Entry 8KD1 (electron microscopy, 3.20 A resolution); this record covers chains D and I of the 11 polymer chains in the assembly.

# Chain D
Molecule: Histone H2B type 1-J
From: Homo sapiens
Reference sequence: P06899 (H2B1J_HUMAN); residues 0-125 here correspond to UniProt positions 1-126 (UniProt number = residue number + 1)
Sequence (129 residues; numbered -3 to 125; the number before each row is that of its first residue; numbers below 1 keep their minus sign (Gly-3 is residue -3)):
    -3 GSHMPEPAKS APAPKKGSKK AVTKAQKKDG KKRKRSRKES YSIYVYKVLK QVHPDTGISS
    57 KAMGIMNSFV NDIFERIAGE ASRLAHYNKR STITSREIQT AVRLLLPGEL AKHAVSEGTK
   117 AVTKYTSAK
Not modelled in the structure: -3 to 29, 125
Sequence notes: expression tag (-3 to -1)
Curated features (UniProtKB/Swiss-Prot):
  - modified residue: Pro1 (N-acetylproline), Glu2 (ADP-ribosyl glutamic acid), Lys5 (N6-(2-hydroxyisobutyryl)lysine), Ser6 (ADP-ribosylserine), Lys11 (N6-(beta-hydroxybutyryl)lysine), Lys12 (N6-(2-hydroxyisobutyryl)lysine), Ser14 (Phosphoserine), Lys15 (N6-acetyllysine), Lys16 (N6-(beta-hydroxybutyryl)lysine), Lys20 (N6-(2-hydroxyisobutyryl)lysine), Lys23 (N6-(2-hydroxyisobutyryl)lysine), Lys24 (N6-(2-hydroxyisobutyryl)lysine), Lys34 (N6-(2-hydroxyisobutyryl)lysine), Glu35 (PolyADP-ribosyl glutamic acid), Ser36 (Phosphoserine), Lys43 (N6-(2-hydroxyisobutyryl)lysine), Lys46 (N6-(2-hydroxyisobutyryl)lysine), Lys57 (N6,N6-dimethyllysine), Arg79 (Dimethylated arginine), Lys85 (N6,N6,N6-trimethyllysine) and 6 more in UniProt
  - glycosylation: Ser112 (O-linked (GlcNAc) serine)
  - cross-link (Glycyl lysine isopeptide (Lys-Gly)): Lys5 (interchain with G-Cter in SUMO2), Lys20 (interchain with G-Cter in SUMO2), Lys34 (interchain with G-Cter in ubiquitin), Lys120 (interchain with G-Cter in ubiquitin)

# Chain I
Molecule: 193-nt DNA strand
From: synthetic construct
Sequence (193 nucleotides; numbered -96 to 96; the number before each row is that of its first residue; numbers below 1 keep their minus sign (DA-96 is residue -96)):
   -96 ATCACGTAAT ATTGGCCAGC TAGGATCACA ATCCCGGTGC CGAGGCCGCT CAATTGGTCG
   -36 TAGACAGCTC TAGCACCGCT TAAACGCACG TACGGAATCC GTACGTGCGT TTAAGCGGTG
    24 CTAGAGCTGT CTACGACCAA TTGAGCGGCC TCGGCACCGG GATTGTGATC CTAGCTGGCC
    84 AATATTACGT GAT
Not modelled in the structure: -96 to -87, 87-96

# Chain D / chain I interface
Contacting residue pairs (15; chain D residue first):
  Lys30(D) - DC-48(I)  hydrogen bond to the phosphate
  Lys30(D) - DT-47(I)  salt bridge to the phosphate
  Ser32(D) - DC30(I)  hydrogen bond to the phosphate
  Arg33(D) - DC-46(I)  salt bridge to the phosphate
  Tyr42(D) - DG-53(I)  hydrogen bond to the phosphate
  Tyr42(D) - DG-52(I)  phosphate contact
  Gly53(D) - DG-53(I)  phosphate contact
  Ile54(D) - DA-54(I)  sugar contact
  Ile54(D) - DG-53(I)  hydrogen bond to the phosphate
  Ser55(D) - DA-54(I)  phosphate contact
  Ser56(D) - DA-54(I)  hydrogen bond to the phosphate
  Arg86(D) - DG-34(I)  phosphate contact
  Arg86(D) - DA-33(I)  salt bridge to the phosphate
  Ser87(D) - DG-34(I)  hydrogen bond to the phosphate
  Thr88(D) - DG-34(I)  hydrogen bond to the phosphate
Also at the interface, not in a pair above, chain D (13 interface residues in all): Lys57, Arg92
Also at the interface, not in a pair above, chain I (11 interface residues in all): DA-35, DG29

# Summary
13 residues of chain D face 11 of chain I across their interface, with 7 hydrogen bonds and 3 salt bridges.
Among the polar pairs are Lys30(D)-DC-48(I), Ser32(D)-DC30(I) and Tyr42(D)-DG-53(I).
Chain D is Histone H2B type 1-J (Homo sapiens) and chain I is a 193-nt DNA strand (synthetic construct); the
structure, Structure of nucleosome complexed with one DEK molecule, was determined by electron microscopy
together with 8KE0 and 8KCY from the same study.
